9HIX - chains H and I of the 3 polymer chains in the assembly; structure by electron microscopy, 2.60 A resolution.

== Chain H ==
Molecule: CDK-activating kinase assembly factor MAT1
Organism: Homo sapiens
Reference sequence: P51948 (MAT1_HUMAN), isoform P51948-1; residues 220-309 here = UniProt positions 220-309
Chain sequence (93 residues; row label = number of the first residue in the row):
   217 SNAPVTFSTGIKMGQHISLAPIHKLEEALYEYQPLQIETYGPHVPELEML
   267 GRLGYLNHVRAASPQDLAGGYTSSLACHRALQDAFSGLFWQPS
Not modelled in the structure: 217-243, 309
Differences from the reference sequence: expression tag (217-219)

== Chain I ==
Molecule: Cyclin-H
Organism: Homo sapiens
Reference sequence: P51946 (CCNH_HUMAN); numbering as in UniProt (aligned over 1-323)
Chain sequence (324 residues; row label = number of the first residue in the row; numbering starts at 0):
     0 XMYHNSSQKRHWTFSSEEQLARLRADANRKFRCKAVANGKVLPNDPVFLE
    50 PHEEMTLCKYYEKRLLEFCSVFKPAMPRSVVGTACMYFKRFYLNNSVMEY
   100 HPRIIMLTCAFLACKVDEFNVSSPQFVGNLRESPLGQEKALEQILEYELL
   150 LIQQLNFHLIVHNPYRPFEGFLIDLKTRYPILENPEILRKTADDFLNRIA
   200 LTDAYLLYTPSQIALTAILSSASRAGITMESYLSESLMLKENRTCLSQLL
   250 DIMKSMRNLVKKYEPPRSEEVAVLKQKLERCHSAELALNVITKKRKGYED
   300 DDYVSKKSKHEEEEWTDDDLVESL
Not modelled in the structure: 37-43, 284-323
Modified / non-standard residues: ACE (acetyl group) at position 0
Differences from the reference sequence: acetylation (0)
UniProt features mapped onto this chain:
  - modified residue: Ser-5 (Phosphoserine), Ser-132 (Phosphoserine), Ser-304 (Phosphoserine), Thr-315 (Phosphothreonine), Ser-322 (Phosphoserine)
  - mutagenesis: Ser-5 (S5A: No effect on the transcriptional activity of the reconstituted TFIIH complex), Ser-304 (S304A: No effect on the transcriptional activity of the reconstituted TFIIH complex)

== How chain H and chain I interact ==
Residue-residue contacts (47):
  Ile-253(H) / His-3(I)
  Glu-254(H) / His-3(I)
  Thr-255(H) / His-3(I)
  Tyr-256(H) / His-3(I)
  Tyr-256(H) / Lys-8(I)
  Pro-258(H) / Leu-236(I)  hydrophobic
  Leu-269(H) / Thr-176(I)
  Gly-270(H) / Thr-176(I)
  Tyr-271(H) / Asp-173(I)  hydrogen bond
  Tyr-271(H) / Thr-176(I)
  Tyr-271(H) / Arg-177(I)  hydrogen bond
  His-274(H) / Lys-175(I)  hydrogen bond (side chain-backbone)
  His-274(H) / Thr-176(I)  hydrogen bond
  Val-275(H) / Ile-172(I)  hydrophobic
  Arg-295(H) / Arg-165(I)
  Ala-296(H) / Gly-169(I)
  Ala-296(H) / Ile-172(I)  hydrophobic
  Leu-297(H) / Gly-169(I)
  Gln-298(H) / Met-1(I)
  Asp-299(H) / Met-1(I)
  Asp-299(H) / Arg-165(I)  salt bridge
  Asp-299(H) / Pro-166(I)
  Ala-300(H) / Pro-166(I)
  Ala-300(H) / Gly-169(I)
  Ala-300(H) / Phe-170(I)
  Ala-300(H) / Ser-210(I)
  Phe-301(H) / Phe-170(I)  hydrophobic
  Phe-301(H) / Asp-173(I)
  Ser-302(H) / Met-1(I)
  Ser-302(H) / Tyr-2(I)
  Ser-302(H) / His-3(I)  hydrogen bond
  Ser-302(H) / Ser-210(I)  hydrogen bond (backbone-side chain)
  Gly-303(H) / Thr-208(I)  hydrogen bond (backbone-side chain)
  Gly-303(H) / Ser-210(I)
  Gly-303(H) / Gln-211(I)  hydrogen bond (backbone-side chain)
  Leu-304(H) / Ser-210(I)
  Leu-304(H) / Gln-211(I)  hydrogen bond (backbone-side chain)
  Leu-304(H) / Leu-248(I)
  Phe-305(H) / Leu-238(I)  hydrophobic
  Phe-305(H) / Cys-244(I)  hydrophobic
  Trp-306(H) / Lys-8(I)
  Trp-306(H) / Gln-211(I)  hydrogen bond (backbone-side chain)
  Gln-307(H) / Gln-247(I)  hydrogen bond
  Gln-307(H) / Ile-251(I)
  Pro-308(H) / Thr-12(I)
  Pro-308(H) / Phe-13(I)
  Pro-308(H) / Leu-206(I)
Interface residues without a listed pair, chain H (25 interface residues in all): Cys-293
Interface residues without a listed pair, chain I (28 interface residues in all): Asn-4, Ser-14, Leu-214

== Overview ==
Chain H and chain I form an interface of 25 and 28 residues respectively; the contacts include 11 hydrogen
bonds and 1 salt bridge. Among the polar pairs are Asp-299(H)/Arg-165(I), Tyr-271(H)/Asp-173(I) and
Tyr-271(H)/Arg-177(I). Curated annotation (UniProt) lists 2 mutagenesis sites on chain I.
Chain H is CDK-activating kinase assembly factor MAT1 and chain I is Cyclin-H, both from Homo sapiens; the
structure, Cryo-EM structure of CAK (CDK7 D97N mutant) in complex with THZ1, was determined by electron
microscopy.
